Entry 8UXT (electron microscopy, 1.77 A resolution); this record covers chain A.

[Chain A]
Protein: Tse15
Organism: Acinetobacter baumannii AB307-0294
UniProt: A0A5K6CSR3 (A0A5K6CSR3_ACIB3); residues 1-1590 here = UniProt positions 1-1590
Sequence (1596 residues; each row starts with the number of its first residue):
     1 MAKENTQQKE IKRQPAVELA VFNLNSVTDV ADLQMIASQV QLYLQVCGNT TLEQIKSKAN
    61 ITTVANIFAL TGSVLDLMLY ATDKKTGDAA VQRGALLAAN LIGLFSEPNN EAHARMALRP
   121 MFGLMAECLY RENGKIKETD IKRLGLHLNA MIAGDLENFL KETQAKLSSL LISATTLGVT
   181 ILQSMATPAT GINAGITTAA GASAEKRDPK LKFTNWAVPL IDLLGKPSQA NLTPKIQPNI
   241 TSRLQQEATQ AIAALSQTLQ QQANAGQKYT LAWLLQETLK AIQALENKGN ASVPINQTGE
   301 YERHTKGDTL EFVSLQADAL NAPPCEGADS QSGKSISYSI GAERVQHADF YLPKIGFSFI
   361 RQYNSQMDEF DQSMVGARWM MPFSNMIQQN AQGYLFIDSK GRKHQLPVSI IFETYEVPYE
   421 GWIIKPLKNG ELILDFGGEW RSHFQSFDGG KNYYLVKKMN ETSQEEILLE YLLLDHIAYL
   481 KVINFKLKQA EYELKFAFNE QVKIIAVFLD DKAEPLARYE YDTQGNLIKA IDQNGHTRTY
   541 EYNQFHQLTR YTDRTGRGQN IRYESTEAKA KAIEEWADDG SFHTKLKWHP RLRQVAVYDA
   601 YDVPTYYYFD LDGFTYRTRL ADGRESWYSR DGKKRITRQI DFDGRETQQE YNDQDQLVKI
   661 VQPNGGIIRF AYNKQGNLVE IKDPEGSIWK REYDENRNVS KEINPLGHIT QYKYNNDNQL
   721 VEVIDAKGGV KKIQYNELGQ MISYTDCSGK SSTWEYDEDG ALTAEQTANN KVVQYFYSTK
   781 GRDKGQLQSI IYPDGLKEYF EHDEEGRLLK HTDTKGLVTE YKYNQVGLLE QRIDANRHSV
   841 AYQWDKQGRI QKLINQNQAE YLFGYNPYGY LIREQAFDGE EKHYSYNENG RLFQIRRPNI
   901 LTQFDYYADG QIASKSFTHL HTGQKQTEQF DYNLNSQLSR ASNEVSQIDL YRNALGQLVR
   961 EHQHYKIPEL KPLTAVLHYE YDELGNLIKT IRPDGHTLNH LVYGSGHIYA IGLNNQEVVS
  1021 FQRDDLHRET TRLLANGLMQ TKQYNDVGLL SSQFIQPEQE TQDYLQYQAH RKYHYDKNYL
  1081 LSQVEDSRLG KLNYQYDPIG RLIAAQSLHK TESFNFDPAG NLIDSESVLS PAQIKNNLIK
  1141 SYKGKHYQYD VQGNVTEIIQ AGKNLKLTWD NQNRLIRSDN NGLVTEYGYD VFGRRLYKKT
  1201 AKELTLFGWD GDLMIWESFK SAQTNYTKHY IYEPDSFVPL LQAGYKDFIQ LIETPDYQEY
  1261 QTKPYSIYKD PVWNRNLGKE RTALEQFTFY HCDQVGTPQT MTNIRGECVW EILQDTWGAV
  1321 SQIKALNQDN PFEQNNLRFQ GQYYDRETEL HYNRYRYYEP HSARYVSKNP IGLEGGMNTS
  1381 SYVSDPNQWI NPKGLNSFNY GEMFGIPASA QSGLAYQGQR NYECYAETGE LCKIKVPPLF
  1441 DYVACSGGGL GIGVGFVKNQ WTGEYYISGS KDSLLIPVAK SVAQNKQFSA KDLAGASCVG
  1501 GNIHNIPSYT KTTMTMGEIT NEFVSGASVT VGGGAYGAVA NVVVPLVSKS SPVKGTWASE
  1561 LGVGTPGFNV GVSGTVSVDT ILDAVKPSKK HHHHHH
Unresolved in the structure: 1-13, 190-203, 288-304, 334, 1256-1279, 1484-1596
Sequence notes: engineered mutation Asn-1369 (Asp in A0A5K6CSR3), Asn-1391 (Asp in A0A5K6CSR3); expression tag (1591-1596)
From the paper describing this entry:
  - contacts within the chain: Ser-335/Glu-343 (hydrogen bond)
  - catalytic residues: Glu-343
  - mutagenesis - E343A: abolished catalytic activity
  - mutagenesis - K334A/S335A: decreased catalytic activity

[In short]
The paper reports the catalytic residue Glu-343; E343A abolishes catalytic activity.
Chain A is Tse15 (Acinetobacter baumannii AB307-0294); the structure, Acinetobacter baumannii Tse15 Rhs
effector, toxin cleavage mutant (D1369N, D1391N), was determined by electron microscopy together with 8UY4
from the same study.
